8JEV - chains A and B; structure by electron microscopy, 3.06 A resolution.

# Chain A (and B)
Protein: H(+)/Cl(-) exchange transporter 3
Source organism: Mus musculus
Notes: chain B of this document is another copy of the same molecule, construct and numbering; everything in this record applies to it too
Reference sequence: P51791 (CLCN3_MOUSE); residues 1-818 here = UniProt positions 1-818
Amino-acid sequence (818 residues; row label = number of the first residue in the row):
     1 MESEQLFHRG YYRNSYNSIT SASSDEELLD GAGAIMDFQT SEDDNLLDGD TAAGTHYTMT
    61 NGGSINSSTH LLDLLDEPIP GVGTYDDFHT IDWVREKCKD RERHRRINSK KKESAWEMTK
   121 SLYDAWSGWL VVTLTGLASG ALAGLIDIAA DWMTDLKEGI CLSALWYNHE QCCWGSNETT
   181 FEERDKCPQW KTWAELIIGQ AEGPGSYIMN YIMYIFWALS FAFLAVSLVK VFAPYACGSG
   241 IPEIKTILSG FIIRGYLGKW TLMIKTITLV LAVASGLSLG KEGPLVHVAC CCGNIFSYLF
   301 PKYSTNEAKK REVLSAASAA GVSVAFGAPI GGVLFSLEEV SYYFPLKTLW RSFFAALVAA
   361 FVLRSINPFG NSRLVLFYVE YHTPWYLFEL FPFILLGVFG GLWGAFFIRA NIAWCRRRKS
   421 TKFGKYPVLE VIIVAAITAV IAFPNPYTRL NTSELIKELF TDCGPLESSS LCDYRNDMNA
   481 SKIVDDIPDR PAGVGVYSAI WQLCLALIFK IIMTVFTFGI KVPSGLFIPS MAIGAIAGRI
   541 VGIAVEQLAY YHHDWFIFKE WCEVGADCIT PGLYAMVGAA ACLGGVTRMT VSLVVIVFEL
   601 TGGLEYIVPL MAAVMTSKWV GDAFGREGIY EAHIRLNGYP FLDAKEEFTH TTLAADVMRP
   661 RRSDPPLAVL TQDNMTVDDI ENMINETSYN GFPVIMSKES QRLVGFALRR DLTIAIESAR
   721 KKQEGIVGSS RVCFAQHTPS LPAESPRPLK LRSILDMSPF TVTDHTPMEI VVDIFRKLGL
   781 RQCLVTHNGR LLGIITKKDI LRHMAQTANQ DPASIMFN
Not modelled in the structure: 1-84, 175-187, 369-382, 465-496, 560-568, 645-650, 662-752, 806-818
Differences from the reference sequence: engineered mutation Arg790 (Ile in P51791), Leu791 (Val in P51791)
Swiss-Prot annotation at these positions:
  - motif: Leu28, Leu29 (Di-leucine internalization motif), Leu46, Leu47 (Di-leucine internalization motif), Leu71 to Leu75 (Di-leucine internalization motif), Gly238 to Pro242 (Selectivity filter part_1), Gly280 to Pro284 (Selectivity filter part_2), Gly525 to Pro529 (Selectivity filter part_3)
  - binding site (chloride): Ser239, Phe527, Tyr630
  - binding site (ATP): Tyr689 to Gly691, Thr796 to Asp799
  - site: Glu282 (Mediates proton transfer from the outer aqueous phase to the interior of the protein), Glu339 (Mediates proton transfer from the protein to the inner aqueous phase)
  - glycosylation (N-linked (GlcNAc...) asparagine): Asn177, Asn451, Asn479
Cystine bridges: Cys161-Cys172
From the paper describing this entry:
  - binding site for chloride ion: Ser239, Glu282, Tyr630
  - mutagenesis - K245A, E339A, E631A: decreased expression

# Interface between chain A and chain B
Residue-residue contacts (22; chain A residue first):
  Lys97(A) - Asp773(B)
  Leu334(A) - Trp350(B)  hydrophobic
  Leu337(A) - Leu346(B)  hydrophobic
  Leu337(A) - Leu349(B)  hydrophobic
  Glu338(A) - Trp350(B)
  Leu349(A) - Leu337(B)  hydrophobic
  Trp350(A) - Leu334(B)  hydrophobic
  Trp350(A) - Glu338(B)
  Trp350(A) - Val591(B)  hydrophobic
  Val591(A) - Trp350(B)  hydrophobic
  Met757(A) - Thr763(B)
  Met757(A) - His765(B)
  Thr763(A) - Met757(B)
  His765(A) - Met757(B)
  Thr766(A) - Ser758(B)
  Ile770(A) - Phe760(B)  hydrophobic
  Asp773(A) - Lys97(B)
  Asp773(A) - Leu778(B)
  Ile774(A) - Phe760(B)  hydrophobic
  Lys777(A) - Lys777(B)
  Leu778(A) - Asp773(B)
  Gly789(A) - Gly789(B)
Other interface residues (no listed pair), chain A (26 interface residues in all): Val94, Trp126, Leu346, Ser592, Trp619, Ser758, Pro767, Glu769, Asn788
Other interface residues (no listed pair), chain B (28 interface residues in all): Val94, Arg101, Trp126, Ser592, Trp619, Leu653, Thr766, Pro767, Ile770, Ile774, Asn788

# Overview
Chain A and chain B form an interface of 26 and 28 residues respectively. Curated annotation (UniProt) lists 3
chloride-binding residues and 7 ATP-binding residues on chain A. From the paper: a binding site for chloride
ion at Ser239(A), Glu282(A) and Tyr630(A); K245A, E339A and E631A of chain A reduce expression.
Both chains are H(+)/Cl(-) exchange transporter 3 (Mus musculus). Entry 8JEV (Cryo-EM structure of apo state
mClC-3) was determined by electron microscopy, deposited together with 8JGL, 8JGJ, 8JGK, 8JGS and 8JGV.
